PDB entry 7UIV | electron microscopy, 3.38 A resolution | chains A and L of the 14 polymer chains in the assembly

# Chain A
Protein: ATP-dependent Clp protease ATP-binding subunit ClpA
From: Escherichia coli
UniProtKB: A0A836NDF2 (A0A836NDF2_ECOLX); residues 1-758 here = UniProt positions 1-758
Chain sequence (758 residues; each row starts with the number of its first residue):
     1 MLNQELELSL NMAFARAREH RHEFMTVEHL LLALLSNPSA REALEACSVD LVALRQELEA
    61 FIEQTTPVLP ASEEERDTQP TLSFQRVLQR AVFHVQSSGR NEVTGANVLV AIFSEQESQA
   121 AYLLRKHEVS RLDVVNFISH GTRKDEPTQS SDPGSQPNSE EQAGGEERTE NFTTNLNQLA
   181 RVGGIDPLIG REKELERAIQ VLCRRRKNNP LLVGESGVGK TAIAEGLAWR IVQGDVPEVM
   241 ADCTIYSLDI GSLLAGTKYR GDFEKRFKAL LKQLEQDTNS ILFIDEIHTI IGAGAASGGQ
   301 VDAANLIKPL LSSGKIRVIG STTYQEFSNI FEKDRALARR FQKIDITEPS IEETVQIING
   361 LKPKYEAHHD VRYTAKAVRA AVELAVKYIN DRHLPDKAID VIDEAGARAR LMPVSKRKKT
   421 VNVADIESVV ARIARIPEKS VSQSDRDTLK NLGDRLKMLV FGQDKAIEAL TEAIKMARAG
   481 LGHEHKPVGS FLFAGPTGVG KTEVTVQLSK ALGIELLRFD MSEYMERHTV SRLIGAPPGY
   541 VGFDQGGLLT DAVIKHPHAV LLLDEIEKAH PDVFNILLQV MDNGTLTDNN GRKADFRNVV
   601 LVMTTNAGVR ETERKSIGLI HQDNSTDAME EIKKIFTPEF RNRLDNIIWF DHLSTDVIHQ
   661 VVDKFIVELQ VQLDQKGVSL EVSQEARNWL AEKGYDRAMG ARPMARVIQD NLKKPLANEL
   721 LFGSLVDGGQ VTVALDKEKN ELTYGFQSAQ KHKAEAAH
Disordered / not traced: 1-172, 293-299, 540-547, 749-758
Construct notes: conflict T169 (Met in A0A836NDF2)
Ion coordination: Mg2+: T502 (together with ATP-gamma-S)
Ligand contacts:
  - ADP (adenosine-5'-diphosphate): D186, P187, L188, I189, S216, G217, G219, K220, T221, A222, I223, I357, L361, R392, I399
  - ATP-gamma-S (AGS; phosphothiophosphoric acid-adenylate ester): L459, V460, F461, Q463, P496, T497, G498, V499, G500, K501, T502, E503, N606, L653, K664, F665, A701, R702

# Chain L
Protein: ATP-dependent Clp protease proteolytic subunit
From: Escherichia coli
Notes: EC 3.4.21.92
UniProtKB: A0A0K4NM46 (A0A0K4NM46_ECOLX); residues 1-193 here correspond to UniProt positions 15-207 (UniProt number = residue number + 14)
Chain sequence (201 residues; each row starts with the number of its first residue):
     1 ALVPMVIEQT SRGERSFDIY SRLLKERVIF LTGQVEDHMA NLIVAQMLFL EAENPEKDIY
    61 LYINSPGGVI TAGMSIYDTM QFIKPDVSTI CMGQAASMGA FLLTAGAKGK RFCLPNSRVM
   121 IHQPLGGYQG QATDIEIHAR EILKVKGRMN ELMALHTGQS LEQIERDTER DRFLSAPEAV
   181 EYGLVDSILT HRNRSHHHHH H
Disordered / not traced: 1, 193-201
Construct notes: expression tag (194-201)

# How chain A and chain L interact
Contacting residue pairs - 21 pairs, chain A then chain L:
  S616(A) - E26(L)  hydrogen bond
  I617(A) - R22(L)
  I617(A) - L23(L)  hydrophobic
  I617(A) - E26(L)
  I617(A) - V28(L)
  G618(A) - Y62(L)
  G618(A) - R192(L)
  L619(A) - Y62(L)  hydrogen bond (backbone-side chain)
  L619(A) - I90(L)  hydrophobic
  L619(A) - M92(L)  hydrophobic
  L619(A) - R192(L)  hydrogen bond (backbone-side chain)
  I620(A) - Y60(L)
  I620(A) - I90(L)  hydrophobic
  I620(A) - L189(L)  hydrophobic
  H621(A) - Y60(L)
  H621(A) - R192(L)  hydrogen bond
  Q622(A) - E26(L)  hydrogen bond (side chain-backbone)
  Q622(A) - R27(L)
  Q622(A) - D58(L)  hydrogen bond (side chain-backbone)
  Q622(A) - Y60(L)
  D623(A) - K57(L)  salt bridge
Other interface residues (no listed pair), chain A (9 interface residues in all): S625

# Overview
Chain A and chain L form an interface of 9 and 13 residues respectively; the contacts include 6 hydrogen bonds
and 1 salt bridge. Among the polar pairs are D623(A)-K57(L), S616(A)-E26(L) and L619(A)-Y62(L). Bound to chain
A: ADP and ATP-gamma-S.
Chain A is ATP-dependent Clp protease ATP-binding subunit ClpA and chain L is ATP-dependent Clp protease
proteolytic subunit, both from Escherichia coli; the structure, ClpAP complex bound to ClpS N-terminal
extension, class IIa, was determined by electron microscopy (same publication as 7UIW, 7UIX, 7UIZ, 7UJ0 and
7UIY).
